PDB entry 7ZKZ | X-ray diffraction, 2.33 A resolution | chains A and B of the 3 polymer chains in the assembly

== Chain A ==
Molecule: Cystinosin homolog
Source organism: Arabidopsis thaliana
UniProtKB: P57758 (CTNS_ARATH); numbering as in UniProt (aligned over 1-270)
Sequence (277 residues; row label = number of the first residue in the row):
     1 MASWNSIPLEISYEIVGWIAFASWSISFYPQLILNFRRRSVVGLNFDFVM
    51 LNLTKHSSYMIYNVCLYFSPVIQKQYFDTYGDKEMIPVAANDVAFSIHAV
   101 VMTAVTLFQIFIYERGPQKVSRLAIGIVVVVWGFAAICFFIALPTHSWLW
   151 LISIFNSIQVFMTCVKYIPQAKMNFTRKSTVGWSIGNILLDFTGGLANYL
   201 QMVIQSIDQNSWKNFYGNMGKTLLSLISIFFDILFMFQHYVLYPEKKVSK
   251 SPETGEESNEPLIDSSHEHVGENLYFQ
Disordered / not traced: 1, 172-183, 245-277
Differences from the reference sequence: expression tag (271-277)
From the paper describing this entry:
  - mutagenesis - K55A, K55R, K166A, K166R, D191A, D191N: abolished catalytic activity
  - mutagenesis - W24F, H56A: decreased catalytic activity on l-cystine
  - mutagenesis - W24F: decreased binding to l-cystine
  - mutagenesis - S228A: decreased catalytic activity on l-Cystine
  - mutagenesis - S228A: decreased binding to l-Cystine
  - mutagenesis - P169A, P169G: abolished catalytic activity on l-cystine
  - mutagenesis - P169G: unchanged binding to l-cystine
  - mutagenesis - Y167F: increased catalytic activity
  - mutagenesis - D92A, Q201A, K221A: decreased stability
  - mutagenesis - H56F: decreased catalytic activity
  - mutagenesis - H56F: abolished catalytic activity on pH 6.5

== Chain B ==
Molecule: Llama nanobody
Source organism: Lama glama
Notes: antibody fragment or engineered binder
Sequence (128 residues; each row starts with the number of its first residue):
     1 QVQLVESGGGLVQAGGSLRLSCAASGRTITPISTYVMGWFRQDPGKEREF
    51 VASISWNGANTYYADSVKGRFTISRDNAKNTVYLQMNSLKPEDTAVYYCA
   101 ADPESHVRLRLGVGAYWGRGTQVTVSSA
Disordered / not traced: 128
Cystine bridges: C22-C99

== Chain A / chain B interface ==
Pairs across the interface (37; chain A residue first):
  A2(A) - T30(B)
  A2(A) - T34(B)
  A2(A) - P103(B)
  A2(A) - E104(B)
  S3(A) - T34(B)  hydrogen bond (side chain-backbone)
  S3(A) - Y35(B)
  S3(A) - V36(B)  hydrogen bond (side chain-backbone)
  S3(A) - W56(B)  hydrogen bond (backbone-side chain)
  S3(A) - P103(B)
  S3(A) - E104(B)
  W4(A) - V36(B)
  W4(A) - E104(B)  hydrogen bond (backbone-backbone)
  W4(A) - H106(B)
  N5(A) - S55(B)
  N5(A) - W56(B)
  N5(A) - N57(B)  hydrogen bond (side chain-backbone)
  N5(A) - N60(B)
  N5(A) - H106(B)  hydrogen bond (backbone-side chain)
  S6(A) - N60(B)
  S6(A) - Y62(B)
  I7(A) - Y62(B)  hydrogen bond (backbone-side chain)
  I7(A) - H106(B)
  I7(A) - V107(B)
  I7(A) - R110(B)
  P8(A) - Y62(B)
  E10(A) - S105(B)  hydrogen bond
  E10(A) - H106(B)  hydrogen bond (side chain-backbone)
  E10(A) - V107(B)  hydrogen bond (side chain-backbone)
  I11(A) - V107(B)  hydrophobic
  P70(A) - I29(B)
  K74(A) - I29(B)
  F77(A) - I29(B)  hydrophobic
  F77(A) - T30(B)
  D82(A) - P31(B)
  K83(A) - T34(B)
  K83(A) - W56(B)
  Q209(A) - W56(B)
Other interface residues (no listed pair), chain A (16 interface residues in all): Q73
Other interface residues (no listed pair), chain B (19 interface residues in all): S33, D102

== In short ==
16 residues of chain A face 19 of chain B across their interface; the contacts include 10 hydrogen bonds.
Among the polar pairs are S3(A)-T34(B), S3(A)-V36(B) and S3(A)-W56(B). From the paper: K55A, K55R and K166A of
chain A, among others, abolish catalytic activity; D92A, Q201A and K221A of chain A reduce stability; 16
substitutions were tested in all.
Chain A is Cystinosin homolog (Arabidopsis thaliana) and chain B is Llama nanobody (Lama glama); the
structure, Crystal structure of cystinosin from Arabidopsis thaliana bound to two nanobodies, was determined
by X-ray diffraction, deposited together with 7ZK1 and 7ZKW.
